4C10 - chains B and D of the 6 polymer chains in the assembly; structure by electron microscopy, 13.00 A resolution (very low resolution: no residue pairs are listed; an interface is given only as per-side residue counts).

[Chain B]
Molecule: VP3
Organism: Human enterovirus 71
UniProt: A9X4C2 (A9X4C2_9ENTO); residues 1-254 here correspond to UniProt positions 70-323 (UniProt number = residue number + 69)
Chain sequence (254 residues; row label = number of the first residue in the row):
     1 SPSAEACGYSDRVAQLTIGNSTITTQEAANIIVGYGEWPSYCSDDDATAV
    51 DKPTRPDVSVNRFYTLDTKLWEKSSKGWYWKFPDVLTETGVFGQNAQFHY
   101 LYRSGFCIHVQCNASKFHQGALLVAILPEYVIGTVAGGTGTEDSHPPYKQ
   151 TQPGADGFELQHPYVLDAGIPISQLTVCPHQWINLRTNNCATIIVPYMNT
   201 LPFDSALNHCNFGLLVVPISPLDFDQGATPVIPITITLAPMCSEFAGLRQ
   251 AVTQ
Disordered / not traced: 1-10
Ion coordination: Na+: Ser-40, Tyr-41 (shared with 1 residue of chain A)

[Chain D]
Molecule: VP4
Organism: Human enterovirus 71
UniProt: A9X4C2 (A9X4C2_9ENTO); residue numbers follow UniProt; this construct covers 1-69
Chain sequence (69 residues; each row starts with the number of its first residue):
     1 MGSQVSTQRSGSHENSNSATEGSTINYTTINYYKDSYAATAGKQSLKQDP
    51 DKFANPVKDIFTEMAAPLK
Disordered / not traced: 1-12
Ion coordination: Na+: Glu-63, Ala-65 (shared with 2 residues of chain A)

[Chain B / chain D interface]
At this resolution (13 A) residue pairs are not listed: 13 residues of chain B and 10 of chain D lie at the interface.

[In short]
13 residues of chain B and 10 residues of chain D are in contact. The Na+ site is built by Ser-40(B) and
Tyr-41(B).
Chain B is VP3 and chain D is VP4, both from Human enterovirus 71; the structure, Cryo-EM reconstruction of
empty enterovirus 71 in complex with a neutralizing antibody E19, was determined by electron microscopy
together with 4C0U and 4C0Y from the same study.
